9JMM - chains A and B of the 3 polymer chains in the assembly; structure by electron microscopy, 2.80 A resolution.

Chain A:
Protein: Dipeptidyl peptidase 4 soluble form
From: Homo sapiens
UniProt: P27487 (DPP4_HUMAN); numbering as in UniProt (aligned over 39-766)
Chain sequence (758 residues; each row starts with the number of its first residue):
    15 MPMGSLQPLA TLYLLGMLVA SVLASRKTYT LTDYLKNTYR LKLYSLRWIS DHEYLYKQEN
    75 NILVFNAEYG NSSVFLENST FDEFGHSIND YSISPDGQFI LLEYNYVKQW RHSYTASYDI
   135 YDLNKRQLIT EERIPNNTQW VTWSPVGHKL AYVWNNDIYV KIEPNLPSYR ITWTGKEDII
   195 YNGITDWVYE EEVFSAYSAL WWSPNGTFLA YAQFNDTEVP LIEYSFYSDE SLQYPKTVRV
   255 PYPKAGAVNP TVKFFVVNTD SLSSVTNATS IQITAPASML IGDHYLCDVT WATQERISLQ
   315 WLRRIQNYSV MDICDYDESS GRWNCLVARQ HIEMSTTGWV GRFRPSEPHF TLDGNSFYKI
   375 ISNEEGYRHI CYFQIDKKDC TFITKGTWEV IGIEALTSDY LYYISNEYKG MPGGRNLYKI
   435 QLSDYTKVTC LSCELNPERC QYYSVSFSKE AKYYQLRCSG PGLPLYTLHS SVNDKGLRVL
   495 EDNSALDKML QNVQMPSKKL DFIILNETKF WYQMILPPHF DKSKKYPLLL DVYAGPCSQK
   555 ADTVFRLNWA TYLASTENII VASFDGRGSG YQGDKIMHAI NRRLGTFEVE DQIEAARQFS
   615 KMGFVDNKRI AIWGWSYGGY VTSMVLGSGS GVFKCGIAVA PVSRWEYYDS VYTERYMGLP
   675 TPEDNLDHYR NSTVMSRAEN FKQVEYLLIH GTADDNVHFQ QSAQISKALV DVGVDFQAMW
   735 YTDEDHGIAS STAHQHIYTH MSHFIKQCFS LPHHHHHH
Unresolved in the structure: 15-38, 767-772
Disulfide bonds: C328-C339, C385-C394, C444-C447, C454-C472, C649-C762
Covalent attachments: N-acetylglucosamine (NAG) linked to N85, N92, N150, N219, N281, N321, N685; glycan linked to N229
Sequence notes: initiating methionine (15); expression tag (16-38, 767-772)
UniProt features mapped onto this chain:
  - active site (Charge relay system): S630, D708, H740
  - glycosylation (N-linked (GlcNAc...) asparagine): N85, N92, N150, N219, N229, N281, N321, N520, N685
Reported in the primary citation:
  - post-translational modification sites: N229
  - mutagenesis - N229D: decreased binding to Spike glycoprotein, Isoform 1 of Immunoglobulin heavy constant gamma 1 (chain B)
  - mutagenesis - N229D: decreased binding to MERS-CoV-RBD
  - mutagenesis - N229D: abolished binding to HKU4-BatCoV-RBD

Chain B:
Protein: Spike glycoprotein, Isoform 1 of Immunoglobulin heavy constant gamma 1
From: Pangolin coronavirus HKU4/P251T/pangolin/2018
Notes: fragment: rbd
UniProt: chimeric construct of A0AAE8ZFM2, P01857: residues 375-614 from A0AAE8ZFM2 (A0AAE8ZFM2_9BETC) positions 375-614 (same numbers); residues 629-860 from P01857 positions 99-330 (UniProt number = residue number - 530)
Chain sequence (505 residues; row label = number of the first residue in the row):
   356 MTCLTCLLMF LLMFVKDCDE AAATGTFIEQ PKSKECDFTP MLVGVPPQVY NFKRLVFTNC
   416 NYNLTKLLSL FMVNEFSCNG ISPDAIARGC YSSLTVDYFA YPLSMRSYIQ PGSAGDISLY
   476 NYKQSFANPT CRVLATAPAN LTLTKPSAYG YFQKCSRVSG EHNSVETPLY INPGEYSICR
   536 SFSPYGFSED GEVFRRQLTQ YEGGGILVGV GAKLAMTDKL EMGFIISVQY GTDTNSVCPM
   596 LDLGNSSTIT HYLGKCVDYD PLVPRGSGGG GDPEPKSCDK THTCPPCPAP ELLGGPSVFL
   656 FPPKPKDTLM ISRTPEVTCV VVDVSHEDPE VKFNWYVDGV EVHNAKTKPR EEQYNSTYRV
   716 VSVLTVLHQD WLNGKEYKCK VSNKALPAPI EKTISKAKGQ PREPQVYTLP PSRDELTKNQ
   776 VSLTCLVKGF YPSDIAVEWE SNGQPENNYK TTPPVLDSDG SFFLYSKLTV DKSRWQQGNV
   836 FSCSVMHEAL HNHYTQKSLS LSPGK
Unresolved in the structure: 356-390, 413-417, 585-860
Disulfide bonds: C433-C486, C510-C534
Sequence notes: initiating methionine (356); expression tag (357-374); conflict A482 (Ser in A0AAE8ZFM2), E544 (Val in A0AAE8ZFM2); linker (615-628)
UniProt features mapped onto this chain:
  - region: E629 to P640 (Hinge)
  - glycosylation: N710 (N-linked (GlcNAc...) (complex) asparagine)
Reported in the primary citation:
  - binding site for N-acetylglucosamine: S543, E547
  - mutagenesis - F507I/Q508S (4.4-fold), F507I/Q508S/Y540G (12.4-fold), F507I/Q508S/H517N/N518Q/S519D (22.4-fold), F507I/Q508S/H517N/N518Q/S519D/Y540G (62-fold), H517N/N518Q/S519D (5.7-fold), H517N/N518Q/S519D/Y540G (22.0-fold), Y540G (2-fold): decreased binding to Dipeptidyl peptidase 4 soluble form (chain A)
  - mutagenesis - R550K: abolished expression
  - mutagenesis - R550T: unchanged binding to Dipeptidyl peptidase 4 soluble form (chain A)

Interface between chain A and chain B:
Residue-residue contacts (27; chain A residue first):
  K267(A) - D545(B)  hydrogen bond (side chain-backbone)
  K267(A) - G546(B)
  Q286(A) - G546(B)
  T288(A) - K509(B)  hydrogen bond
  A289(A) - K509(B)  hydrogen bond (backbone-side chain)
  A291(A) - S511(B)
  A291(A) - V513(B)
  A291(A) - E521(B)  hydrogen bond (backbone-side chain)
  S292(A) - N518(B)
  L294(A) - V548(B)
  L294(A) - R550(B)  hydrogen bond (backbone-side chain)
  L294(A) - V563(B)  hydrophobic
  L294(A) - V565(B)  hydrophobic
  I295(A) - V513(B)  hydrophobic
  I295(A) - N518(B)
  I295(A) - R550(B)
  I295(A) - I561(B)  hydrophobic
  I295(A) - V563(B)  hydrophobic
  R317(A) - H517(B)  hydrogen bond (side chain-backbone)
  R317(A) - N518(B)  hydrogen bond (side chain-backbone)
  Y322(A) - H517(B)
  Y322(A) - S519(B)  hydrogen bond
  S334(A) - Y463(B)
  R336(A) - Y463(B)
  V341(A) - E521(B)
  Q344(A) - E521(B)
  M348(A) - H517(B)
Other interface residues (no listed pair), chain A (17 interface residues in all): P290, G296
Other interface residues (no listed pair), chain B (17 interface residues in all): Q508, P523
The authors on this interface:
  - specific contacts: K267(A)-D545(B), T288(A)-K509(B), A289(A)-K509(B), A291(A)-E521(B) (hydrogen bond), L294(A)-R550(B) (backbone contact), Q344(A)-E521(B)
  - interface residues, chain A: R317(A), Y322(A)
  - interface residues, chain B: V513(B), H517(B), N518(B), S519(B), V548(B), I561(B), V563(B), V565(B)

Overview:
The chain A/chain B interface involves 17 residues from each chain, with 8 hydrogen bonds. Polar pairs include
K267(A)-D545(B), T288(A)-K509(B) and A289(A)-K509(B). The paper describes contacts between K267(A) and
D545(B), T288(A) and K509(B) and A289(A) and K509(B) among others; a hydrogen bond between A291(A) and
E521(B); a backbone contact between L294(A) and R550(B). The paper reports a binding site for
N-acetylglucosamine at S543(B) and E547(B); F507I/Q508S, F507I/Q508S/Y540G and F507I/Q508S/H517N/N518Q/S519D
of chain B, among others, reduce binding to Dipeptidyl peptidase 4 soluble form (chain A); 10 substitutions
were tested in all.
Here chain A is Dipeptidyl peptidase 4 soluble form (Homo sapiens) and chain B is Spike glycoprotein, Isoform
1 of Immunoglobulin heavy constant gamma 1 (Pangolin coronavirus HKU4/P251T/pangolin/2018). Entry 9JMM
(Cryo-EM structure of the SE-PangolinCoV (MjHKU4r-CoV-1) RBD in complex with human DPP4) was determined by
electron microscopy together with 9JMJ from the same study.
